Entry 2A6E (X-ray diffraction, 2.80 A resolution); this record covers chains D and F of the 6 polymer chains in the assembly.

[Chain D]
Protein: DNA-directed RNA polymerase beta' chain
Source organism: Thermus thermophilus
Notes: EC 2.7.7.6
UniProtKB: Q8RQE8 (RPOC_THET8); residue numbers follow UniProt; this construct covers 1-1524
Amino-acid sequence (1524 residues; numbered 1 to 1524; the number before each row is that of its first residue):
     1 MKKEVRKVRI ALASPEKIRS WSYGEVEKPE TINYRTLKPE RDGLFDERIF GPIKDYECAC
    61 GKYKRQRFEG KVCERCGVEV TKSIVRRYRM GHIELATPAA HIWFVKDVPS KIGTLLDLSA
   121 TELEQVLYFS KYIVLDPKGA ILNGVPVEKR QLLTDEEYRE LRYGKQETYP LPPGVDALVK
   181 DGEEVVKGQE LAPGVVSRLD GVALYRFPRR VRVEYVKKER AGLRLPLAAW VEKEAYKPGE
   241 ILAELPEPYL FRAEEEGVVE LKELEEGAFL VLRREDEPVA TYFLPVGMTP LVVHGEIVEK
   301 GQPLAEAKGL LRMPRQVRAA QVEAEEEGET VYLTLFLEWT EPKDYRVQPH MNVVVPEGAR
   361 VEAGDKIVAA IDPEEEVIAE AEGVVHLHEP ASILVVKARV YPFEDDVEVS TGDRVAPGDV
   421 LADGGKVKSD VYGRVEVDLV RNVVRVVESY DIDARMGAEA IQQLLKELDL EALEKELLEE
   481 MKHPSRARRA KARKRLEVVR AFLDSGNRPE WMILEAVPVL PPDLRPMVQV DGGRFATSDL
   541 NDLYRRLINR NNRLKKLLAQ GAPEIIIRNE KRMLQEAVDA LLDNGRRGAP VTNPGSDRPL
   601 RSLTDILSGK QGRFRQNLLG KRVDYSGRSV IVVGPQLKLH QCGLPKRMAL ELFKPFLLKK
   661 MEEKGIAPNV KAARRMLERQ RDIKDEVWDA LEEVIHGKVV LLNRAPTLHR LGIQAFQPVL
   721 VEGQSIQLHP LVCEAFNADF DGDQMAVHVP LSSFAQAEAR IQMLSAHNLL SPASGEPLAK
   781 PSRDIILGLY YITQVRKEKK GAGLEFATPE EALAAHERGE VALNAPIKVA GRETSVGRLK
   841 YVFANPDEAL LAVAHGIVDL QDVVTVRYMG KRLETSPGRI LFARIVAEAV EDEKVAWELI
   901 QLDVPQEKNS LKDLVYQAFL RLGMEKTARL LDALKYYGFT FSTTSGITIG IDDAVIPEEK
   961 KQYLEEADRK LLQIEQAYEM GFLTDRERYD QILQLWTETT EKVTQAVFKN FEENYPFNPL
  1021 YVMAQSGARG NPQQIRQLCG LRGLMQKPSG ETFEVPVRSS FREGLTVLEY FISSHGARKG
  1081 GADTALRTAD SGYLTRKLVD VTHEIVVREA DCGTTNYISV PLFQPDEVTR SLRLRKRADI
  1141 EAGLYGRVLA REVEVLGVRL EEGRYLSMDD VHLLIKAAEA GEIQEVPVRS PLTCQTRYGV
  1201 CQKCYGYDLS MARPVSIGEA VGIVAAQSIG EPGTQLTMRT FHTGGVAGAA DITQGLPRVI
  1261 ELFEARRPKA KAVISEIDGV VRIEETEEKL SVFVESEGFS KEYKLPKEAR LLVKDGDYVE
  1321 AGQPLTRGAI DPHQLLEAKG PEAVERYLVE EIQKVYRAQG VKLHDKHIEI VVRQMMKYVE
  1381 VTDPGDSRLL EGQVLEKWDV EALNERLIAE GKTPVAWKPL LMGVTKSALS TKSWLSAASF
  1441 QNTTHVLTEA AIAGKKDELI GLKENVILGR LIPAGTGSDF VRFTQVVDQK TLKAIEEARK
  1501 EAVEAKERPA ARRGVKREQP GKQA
Unresolved in the structure: 1, 252-363, 1506-1524
Ion coordination: Zn2+ site 1: C58, C60, C73, C76; Mg2+: D739, D741, D743; Zn2+ site 2: C1112, C1194, C1201, C1204

[Chain F]
Protein: RNA polymerase sigma factor rpoD
Source organism: Thermus thermophilus
UniProtKB: Q5SKW1 (Q5SKW1_THET8); numbering as in UniProt (aligned over 1-423)
Amino-acid sequence (423 residues; numbered 1 to 423; the number before each row is that of its first residue):
     1 MKKSKRKNAQ AQEAQETEVL VQEEAEELPE FPEGEPDPDL EDPDLALEDD LLDLPEEGEG
    61 LDLEEEEEDL PIPKISTSDP VRQYLHEIGQ VPLLTLEEEV ELARKVEEGM EAIKKLSEIT
   121 GLDPDLIREV VRAKILGSAR VRHIPGLKET LDPKTVEEID QKLKSLPKEH KRYLHIAREG
   181 EAARQHLIEA NLRLVVSIAK KYTGRGLSFL DLIQEGNQGL IRAVEKFEYK RRFKFSTYAT
   241 WWIRQAINRA IADQARTIRI PVHMVETINK LSRTARQLQQ ELGREPTYEE IAEAMGPGWD
   301 AKRVEETLKI AQEPVSLETP IGDEKDSFYG DFIPDEHLPS PVDAATQSLL SEELEKALSK
   361 LSEREAMVLK LRKGLIDGRE HTLEEVGAFF GVTRERIRQI ENKALRKLKY HESRTRKLRD
   421 FLD
Unresolved in the structure: 1-73, 379-383

[Interface between chain D and chain F]
Residue-residue contacts - 119 pairs, chain D then chain F:
  E30(D) - R259(F)  salt bridge
  T31(D) - T257(F)  hydrogen bond (side chain-backbone)
  T31(D) - I258(F)
  I32(D) - I258(F)
  N33(D) - R259(F)
  Y34(D) - I258(F)
  Y34(D) - R259(F)
  Y34(D) - I260(F)  hydrophobic
  Y34(D) - P261(F)
  Y34(D) - M264(F)
  I53(D) - H337(F)
  K64(D) - L375(F)
  K64(D) - I376(F)  hydrogen bond (side chain-backbone)
  K64(D) - D377(F)  salt bridge
  R65(D) - G374(F)
  S83(D) - H337(F)  hydrogen bond
  A96(D) - I144(F)
  Q125(D) - K74(F)
  S130(D) - D79(F)  hydrogen bond
  K131(D) - Q83(F)  hydrogen bond
  Y132(D) - D79(F)
  D155(D) - Q83(F)
  D155(D) - E87(F)
  R159(D) - E87(F)  salt bridge
  Y169(D) - Q90(F)
  Y215(D) - E101(F)  hydrogen bond
  Y215(D) - R104(F)
  V384(D) - R232(F)  hydrogen bond (backbone-side chain)
  V385(D) - E97(F)
  D419(D) - K164(F)
  V420(D) - K164(F)  hydrogen bond (backbone-side chain)
  D423(D) - K171(F)  salt bridge
  D423(D) - L174(F)
  D423(D) - H175(F)  salt bridge
  D423(D) - R178(F)  salt bridge
  G424(D) - E179(F)
  K426(D) - K134(F)
  V437(D) - E179(F)
  R455(D) - R140(F)
  E459(D) - I144(F)
  P526(D) - L317(F)
  M527(D) - I258(F)  hydrophobic
  G532(D) - K309(F)  hydrogen bond (backbone-side chain)
  F535(D) - V315(F)
  A536(D) - L317(F)
  T537(D) - V315(F)
  T537(D) - S316(F)
  T537(D) - L317(F)  hydrogen bond (backbone-backbone)
  S538(D) - L317(F)
  S538(D) - E318(F)  hydrogen bond
  D539(D) - S316(F)  hydrogen bond
  D539(D) - E318(F)  hydrogen bond (backbone-side chain)
  D542(D) - T257(F)  hydrogen bond
  R545(D) - Q254(F)  hydrogen bond (side chain-backbone)
  R545(D) - A255(F)
  R545(D) - R256(F)  hydrogen bond (side chain-backbone)
  R545(D) - T257(F)
  R546(D) - S208(F)  hydrogen bond
  R546(D) - D211(F)  salt bridge
  N549(D) - Q254(F)  hydrogen bond
  R550(D) - S208(F)
  R550(D) - D211(F)  salt bridge
  R553(D) - D211(F)  salt bridge
  R553(D) - Q214(F)
  R553(D) - E215(F)  salt bridge
  K556(D) - Q218(F)
  L557(D) - Q214(F)
  L557(D) - I221(F)  hydrophobic
  L558(D) - P145(F)  hydrophobic
  A559(D) - R132(F)
  Q560(D) - R132(F)  hydrogen bond (backbone-side chain)
  Q560(D) - R184(F)  hydrogen bond (backbone-side chain)
  Q560(D) - Q218(F)
  Q560(D) - I221(F)
  G561(D) - R132(F)
  G561(D) - R184(F)
  A562(D) - Q185(F)  hydrogen bond (backbone-side chain)
  P563(D) - Q185(F)
  P563(D) - I188(F)  hydrophobic
  I565(D) - Q83(F)
  I565(D) - Y84(F)  hydrophobic
  I565(D) - E189(F)
  I565(D) - L192(F)  hydrophobic
  I566(D) - L192(F)  hydrophobic
  I566(D) - Q214(F)  hydrogen bond (backbone-side chain)
  I566(D) - N217(F)
  N569(D) - P80(F)
  N569(D) - Y84(F)  hydrogen bond
  N569(D) - L210(F)
  N569(D) - Q214(F)  hydrogen bond
  E570(D) - Q214(F)  hydrogen bond
  R572(D) - D79(F)  salt bridge
  R572(D) - P80(F)
  R572(D) - Q83(F)
  M573(D) - L210(F)
  M573(D) - D211(F)
  M573(D) - Q214(F)
  R587(D) - K74(F)  hydrogen bond (side chain-backbone)
  T592(D) - S316(F)
  N593(D) - G206(F)  hydrogen bond (side chain-backbone)
  R598(D) - S316(F)
  R598(D) - E318(F)  hydrogen bond (side chain-backbone)
  R598(D) - T319(F)
  R598(D) - P320(F)
  R598(D) - F328(F)
  R601(D) - F328(F)
  K610(D) - E324(F)
  K610(D) - K325(F)
  Q611(D) - D326(F)
  P668(D) - R416(F)
  N669(D) - L349(F)
  N669(D) - K417(F)  hydrogen bond (side chain-backbone)
  K671(D) - F421(F)  hydrogen bond (side chain-backbone)
  K671(D) - L422(F)
  A672(D) - D420(F)
  R674(D) - V342(F)
  R675(D) - R419(F)
  R675(D) - D420(F)  salt bridge
  R675(D) - F421(F)  hydrogen bond (side chain-backbone)
Interface residues without a listed pair, chain D (81 interface residues in all): D55, T97, E214, L421, A422, L439, V528, V530, R534, L540, E564, V670
Interface residues without a listed pair, chain F (77 interface residues in all): L136, R172, Q312, P314, Y329, I333, S351, D423

[In short]
81 residues of chain D face 77 of chain F across their interface, with 31 hydrogen bonds and 12 salt bridges.
Among the polar pairs are E30(D)-R259(F), K64(D)-D377(F) and R159(D)-E87(F). C58(D), C60(D), C73(D) and C76(D)
coordinate Zn2+ site 1. D739(D), D741(D) and D743(D) coordinate Mg2+.
Here chain D is DNA-directed RNA polymerase beta' chain and chain F is RNA polymerase sigma factor rpoD, both
from Thermus thermophilus. Entry 2A6E (Crystal structure of the T. Thermophilus RNA polymerase holoenzyme) was
determined by X-ray diffraction (same publication as 2A68 and 2A69).
